Entry 7XXF (electron microscopy, 2.24 A resolution); this record covers chains L and 9 of the 47 polymer chains in the assembly.

# Chain L
Protein: Reaction center protein L chain
Source organism: Rhodopila globiformis
UniProtKB: A0A2S6NEG7 (A0A2S6NEG7_RHOGL); numbering as in UniProt (aligned over 1-275)
Sequence (275 residues; numbered 1 to 275; the number before each row is that of its first residue):
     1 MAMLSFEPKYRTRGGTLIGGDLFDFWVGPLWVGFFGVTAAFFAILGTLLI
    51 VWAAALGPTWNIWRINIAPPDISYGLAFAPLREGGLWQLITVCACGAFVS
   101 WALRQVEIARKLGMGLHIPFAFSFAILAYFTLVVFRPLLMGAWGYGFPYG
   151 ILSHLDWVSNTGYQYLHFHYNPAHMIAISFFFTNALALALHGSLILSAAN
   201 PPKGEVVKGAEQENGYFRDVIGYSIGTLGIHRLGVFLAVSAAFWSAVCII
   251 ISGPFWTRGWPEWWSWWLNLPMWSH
Not modelled in the structure: 1
Metal / ion sites: Fe ion: His191, His231 (shared with 3 residues of chain M)
Ligand contacts:
  - bacteriochlorophyll a (BCL), molecule 1: Thr47, Ile50, Phe98, Tyr129, Leu132, Phe147, Ile151, Leu152, His154, Leu155, Val158
  - bacteriochlorophyll a (BCL), molecule 2: Phe98, Phe122, Ala125, Ile126, Ala128, Tyr129, Leu132, Trp157, Val158, Ser159, Thr161, Gly162, Tyr163, Phe168, His169, His174, Ala177, Ile178, Phe181, Phe182, Ser245, Ala246, Cys248, Ile249
  - bacteriochlorophyll a (BCL), molecule 3: Val158, Tyr163, His169, Phe182
  - bacteriochlorophyll a (BCL), molecule 4: His169, His174, Met175, Ile178, Ser179, Phe182, Thr183, Leu186
  - bacteriopheophytin a (BPH), molecule 1: Phe42, Ala43, Gly46, Thr47, Ile50, Ile90, Cys93, Ala94, Ala97, Phe98, Trp101, Gln105, Ile118, Ala121, Phe122, Phe124, Ala125, Tyr129, Phe147, Tyr149, Gly150, Ile151, His154, Phe181, Ala238, Ala242
  - bacteriopheophytin a (BPH), molecule 2: Phe182, Ala185, Leu186, Ala189, Leu190, Phe217
  - ubiquinone-10 (U10), molecule 1: Leu22, Phe23, Val37, Thr38, Phe41, Phe42, Leu45, Phe78, Trp87, Gln88, Leu89, Thr91, Val92, Cys93, Trp143
  - ubiquinone-10 (U10), molecule 2: Phe124, Phe180, Phe236, Val239, Ser240, Phe243, Trp244
  - ubiquinone-10 (U10), molecule 3: Pro172, Ala173, Met175, Ile176, Ser179, Phe243, Trp244, Val247, Ile251, Trp263, Trp264, Trp266
  - ubiquinone-10 (U10), molecule 4: Ser179, Phe180, Thr183, Leu186, Ala187, Leu190, His191, Leu194, Ile195, Glu213, Asn214, Phe217, Tyr223, Ser224, Ile225, Gly226, Thr227, Ile230, Leu233, Phe236, Leu237

# Chain 9
Protein: Light-harvesting protein
Source organism: Rhodopila globiformis
UniProtKB: A0A2S6NEK3 (A0A2S6NEK3_RHOGL); numbering as in UniProt (aligned over 1-61)
Sequence (61 residues; numbered 1 to 61; the number before each row is that of its first residue):
     1 MWRMWLLFDPRRILVALGVFLFVLALLIHFILLSTDRFNWLDGPHRGAVA
    51 AQMAPLPAPVK
Not modelled in the structure: 46-61
Modified residues: Met1 (N-formylmethionine; FME)
Ligand contacts:
  - bacteriochlorophyll a (BCL), molecule 1: Met1, Met4, Leu21, Leu24, Ala25, Ile28, His29, Leu32, Phe38
  - bacteriochlorophyll a (BCL), molecule 2: Ile13, Phe20, Ile28
  - bacteriochlorophyll a (BCL), molecule 3: Leu14, Gly18, Leu21, Phe22, Ala25, His29, Leu32, Trp40
  - R.g.Keto-II (I7D; (6E,8E,10E,12E,14E,16E,18E,20E,22E,24E,26E,28E)-2,31-dimethoxy-2,6,10,14,19,23,27,31-octamethyl-dotriaconta-6,8,10,12,14,16,18,20,22,24,26,28-dodecaen-5-one), molecule 1: Met1, Arg3, Met4, Leu6, Leu7
  - R.g.Keto-II (I7D), molecule 2: Leu14, Leu17, Phe20, Leu21, Leu24, Leu27, Ile28, Ile31
  - R.g.Keto-II (I7D), molecule 3: Phe22, Ala25, Leu26, His29, Phe30, Leu33, Trp40
  - ubiquinone-10 (U10): Asp9, Pro10, Arg11, Leu14, Val15, Gly18, Val19, Phe22, Leu26

# Interface between chain L and chain 9
Contacting residue pairs (24):
  Asp21(L) - Arg11(9)  hydrogen bond (backbone-side chain)
  Leu22(L) - Arg11(9)  hydrogen bond (backbone-side chain)
  Phe23(L) - Val15(9)  hydrophobic
  Phe25(L) - Arg11(9)
  Phe25(L) - Arg12(9)
  Phe25(L) - Val15(9)  hydrophobic
  Trp26(L) - Arg12(9)  hydrogen bond (backbone-side chain)
  Val27(L) - Arg12(9)
  Val37(L) - Val19(9)  hydrophobic
  Phe41(L) - Phe22(9)  hydrophobic
  Phe41(L) - Val23(9)  hydrophobic
  Phe41(L) - Leu26(9)  hydrophobic
  Ile44(L) - Val23(9)  hydrophobic
  Leu48(L) - Val23(9)  hydrophobic
  Leu48(L) - Leu27(9)  hydrophobic
  Trp52(L) - Ile31(9)  hydrophobic
  Trp52(L) - Ser34(9)  hydrogen bond
  Leu81(L) - Phe30(9)
  Leu81(L) - Leu33(9)  hydrophobic
  Leu81(L) - Ser34(9)
  Arg82(L) - Ser34(9)  hydrogen bond (side chain-backbone)
  Arg82(L) - Thr35(9)
  Arg82(L) - Asp36(9)  salt bridge
  Leu89(L) - Phe30(9)  hydrophobic
Also at the interface, not in a pair above, chain L (18 interface residues in all): Asp24, Leu45, Leu49, Leu56

# Overview
18 residues of chain L and 14 residues of chain 9 are in contact; the contacts include 5 hydrogen bonds and 1
salt bridge. Polar contacts include Arg82(L)-Asp36(9), Asp21(L)-Arg11(9) and Leu22(L)-Arg11(9). One
ubiquinone-10 molecule is bound between chain L and chain 9.
Chain L is Reaction center protein L chain and chain 9 is Light-harvesting protein, both from Rhodopila
globiformis; the structure, Structure of photosynthetic LH1-RC super-complex of Rhodopila globiformis, was
determined by electron microscopy.
